6YPU - chains 4 and u of the 15 polymer chains in the assembly; structure by electron microscopy, 2.90 A resolution.

== Chain 4 ==
Molecule: 16S ribosomal RNA
From: Acinetobacter baumannii (strain ATCC 19606 / DSM 30007 / CIP 70.34 / JCM 6841 / NBRC 109757 / NCIMB 12457 / NCTC 12156 / 81)
Sequence (1544 nucleotides; row label = number of the first residue in the row):
     1 UUUAACUGAA GAGUUUGAUC AUGGCUCAGA UUGAACGCUG GCGGCAGGCU UAACACAUGC
    61 AAGUCGAGCG GGGGAAGGUA GCUUGCUACC GGACCUAGCG GCGGACGGGU GAGUAAUGCU
   121 UAGGAAUCUG CCUAUUAGUG GGGGACAACA UCUCGAAAGG GAUGCUAAUA CCGCAUACGU
   181 CCUACGGGAG AAAGCAGGGG AUCUUCGGAC CUUGCGCUAA UAGAUGAGCC UAAGUCGGAU
   241 UAGCUAGUUG GUGGGGUAAA GGCCUACCAA GGCGACGAUC UGUAGCGGGU CUGAGAGGAU
   301 GAUCCGCCAC ACUGGGACUG AGACACGGCC CAGACUCCUA CGGGAGGCAG CAGUGGGGAA
   361 UAUUGGACAA UGGGGGGAAC CCUGAUCCAG CCAUGCCGCG UGUGUGAAGA AGGCCUUAUG
   421 GUUGUAAAGC ACUUUAAGCG AGGAGGAGGC UACUUUAGUU AAUACCUAGA GAUAGUGGAC
   481 GUUACUCGCA GAAUAAGCAC CGGCUAACUC UGUGCCAGCA GCCGCGGUAA UACAGAGGGU
   541 GCGAGCGUUA AUCGGAUUUA CUGGGCGUAA AGCGUGCGUA GGCGGCUUAU UAAGUCGGAU
   601 GUGAAAUCCC CGAGCUUAAC UUGGGAAUUG CAUUCGAUAC UGGUGAGCUA GAGUAUGGGA
   661 GAGGAUGGUA GAAUUCCAGG UGUAGCGGUG AAAUGCGUAG AGAUCUGGAG GAAUACCGAU
   721 GGCGAAGGCA GCCAUCUGGC CUAAUACUGA CGCUGAGGUA CGAAAGCAUG GGGAGCAAAC
   781 AGGAUUAGAU ACCCUGGUAG UCCAUGCCGU AAACGAUGUC UACUAGCCGU UGGGGCCUUU
   841 GAGGCUUUAG UGGCGCAGCU AACGCGAUAA GUAGACCGCC UGGGGAGUAC GGUCGCAAGA
   901 CUAAAACUCA AAUGAAUUGA CGGGGGCCCG CACAAGCGGU GGAGCAUGUG GUUUAAUUCG
   961 AUGCAACGCG AAGAACCUUA CCUGGCCUUG ACAUACUAGA AACUUUCCAG AGAUGGAUUG
  1021 GUGCCUUCGG GAAUCUAGAU ACAGGUGCUG CAUGGCUGUC GUCAGCUCGU GUCGUGAGAU
  1081 GUUGGGUUAA GUCCCGCAAC GAGCGCAACC CUUUUCCUUA CUUGCCAGCA UUUCGGAUGG
  1141 GAACUUUAAG GAUACUGCCA GUGACAAACU GGAGGAAGGC GGGGACGACG UCAAGUCAUC
  1201 AUGGCCCUUA CGGCCAGGGC UACACACGUG CUACAAUGGU CGGUACAAAG GGUUGCUACA
  1261 CAGCGAUGUG AUGCUAAUCU CAAAAAGCCG AUCGUAGUCC GGAUUGGAGU CUGCAACUCG
  1321 ACUCCAUGAA GUCGGAAUCG CUAGUAAUCG CGGAUCAGAA UGCCGCGGUG AAUACGUUCC
  1381 CGGGCCUUGU ACACACCGCC CGUCACACCA UGGGAGUUUG UUGCACCAGA AGUAGCUAGC
  1441 CUAACUGCAA AGAGGGCGGU UACCACGGUG UGGCCGAUGA CUGGGGUGAA GUCGUAACAA
  1501 GGUAGCCGUA GGGGAACCUG CGGCUGGAUC ACCUCCUUAA CGAA
Disordered / not traced: 1-1384, 1531-1544
Bound ions: Mg2+ site 1 near A1434 (its only coordinating residue here); Mg2+ site 2: A1496, A1497, G1502; Mg2+ site 3: A1497, G1502, G1505; Mg2+ site 4 near C1518 (its only coordinating residue here); Mg2+ site 5 near G1520 (its only coordinating residue here)
Residues lining bound ligands: amikacin (AKN; (2S)-N-[(1R,2S,3S,4R,5S)-4-[(2R,3R,4S,5S,6R)-6-(aminomethyl)-3,4,5-tris(oxidanyl)oxan-2-yl]oxy-5-azanyl-2-[(2S,3R,4S,5S ,6R)-4-azanyl-6-(hydroxymethyl)-3,5-bis(oxidanyl)oxan-2-yl]oxy-3-oxidanyl-cyclohexyl]-4-azanyl-2-oxidanyl-butanamide): C1401, G1402, U1403, C1404, A1405, C1406, G1488, A1489, A1490, G1491, U1492, C1493, G1494, U1495

== Chain u ==
Protein: 30S ribosomal protein S20
From: Acinetobacter baumannii (strain ATCC 19606 / DSM 30007 / CIP 70.34 / JCM 6841 / NBRC 109757 / NCIMB 12457 / NCTC 12156 / 81)
Reference sequence: D0C7N1 (D0C7N1_ACIB2); residue numbers follow UniProt; this construct covers 1-88
Amino-acid sequence (88 residues; numbered 1 to 88; the number before each row is that of its first residue):
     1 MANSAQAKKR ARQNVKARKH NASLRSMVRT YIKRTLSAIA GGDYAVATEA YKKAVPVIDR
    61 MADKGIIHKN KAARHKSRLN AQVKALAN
Disordered / not traced: 1, 88
Bound ions: Mg2+: Gln6 (shared with 2 residues of chain 2)

== How chain 4 and chain u interact ==
Pairs across the interface - 12 pairs, chain 4 then chain u:
  A1434(4) - Arg29(u)  salt bridge to the phosphate
  A1453(4) - Tyr31(u)  sugar contact
  G1454(4) - Met27(u)  sugar contact
  G1454(4) - Thr30(u)  phosphate contact
  G1454(4) - Tyr31(u)  sugar contact
  G1454(4) - Arg34(u)  salt bridge to the phosphate
  G1455(4) - Ser23(u)  hydrogen bond to the sugar
  G1455(4) - Ser26(u)  hydrogen bond to the phosphate
  G1455(4) - Met27(u)  phosphate contact
  G1455(4) - Thr30(u)  hydrogen bond to the phosphate
  G1456(4) - Ala22(u)  phosphate contact
  G1456(4) - Ser26(u)  phosphate contact
Also at the interface, not in a pair above, chain 4 (7 interface residues in all): U1433, C1436
Also at the interface, not in a pair above, chain u (10 interface residues in all): Arg18, Lys33

== Summary ==
The interface between chain 4 and chain u involves 7 residues on one side and 10 on the other; the contacts
include 3 hydrogen bonds and 2 salt bridges. Among the polar pairs are G1455(4)-Ser23(u), G1455(4)-Ser26(u)
and G1455(4)-Thr30(u). Bound to chain 4: amikacin.
Here chain 4 is 16S ribosomal RNA and chain u is 30S ribosomal protein S20, both from Acinetobacter baumannii
(strain ATCC 19606 / DSM 30007 / CIP 70.34 / JCM 6841 / NBRC 109757 / NCIMB 12457 / NCTC 12156 / 81). Entry
6YPU (Acinetobacter baumannii ribosome-amikacin complex - 30S subunit body) was determined by electron
microscopy together with 6YS5, 6YT9 and 6YTF from the same study.
